Entry 5ZDZ (X-ray diffraction, 2.80 A resolution); this record covers chains N and G of the 6 polymer chains in the assembly.

Chain N:
Name: HMGB1 A-B box
Organism: Mus musculus
UniProtKB: P63158 (HMGB1_MOUSE); numbering as in UniProt (aligned over 1-163)
Chain sequence (163 residues; numbered 1 to 163; the number before each row is that of its first residue):
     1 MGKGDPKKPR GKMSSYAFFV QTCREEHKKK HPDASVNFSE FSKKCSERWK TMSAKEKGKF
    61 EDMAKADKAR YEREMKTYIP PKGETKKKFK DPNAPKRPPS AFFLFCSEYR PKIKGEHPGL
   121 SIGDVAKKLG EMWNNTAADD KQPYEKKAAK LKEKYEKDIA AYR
Disordered / not traced: 1-10, 51-53, 77-96, 117-121, 137-138, 158-163
UniProt features mapped onto this chain:
  - DNA-binding region: Pro-9 to Ile-79 (HMG box 1), Pro-95 to Arg-163 (HMG box 2)
  - region: Lys-3 to Ser-15 (LPS binding (delipidated)), His-27 to Lys-43 (NLS 1), Pro-80 to Lys-96 (LPS binding (Lipid A)), Phe-89 to Glu-108 (Cytokine-stimulating activity)
  - motif: His-27 to Lys-43 (Nuclear localization signal (NLS) 1)
  - binding site (heparin): Met-1 to Arg-10
  - site (Cleavage): Arg-10, Gly-11, Asp-67, Lys-68
  - modified residue: Lys-3 (N6-acetyllysine), Lys-7 (N6-acetyllysine), Lys-8 (N6-acetyllysine), Lys-12 (N6-acetyllysine), Cys-23 (Cysteine sulfonic acid (-SO3H)), Lys-28 (N6-acetyllysine), Lys-29 (N6-acetyllysine), Lys-30 (N6-acetyllysine), Ser-35 (Phosphoserine), Lys-43 (N6-acetyllysine), Cys-45 (Cysteine sulfonic acid (-SO3H)), Lys-90 (N6-acetyllysine), Ser-100 (Phosphoserine), Cys-106 (Cysteine sulfonic acid (-SO3H)), Lys-127 (N6-acetyllysine), Lys-128 (N6-acetyllysine), Lys-141 (N6-acetyllysine)
  - cross-link (Isoglutamyl lysine isopeptide (Lys-Gln)): Lys-28 (interchain with Q-?), Lys-43 (interchain with Q-?), Lys-44 (interchain with Q-?), Lys-68 (interchain with Q-?)

Chain G:
Molecule: 54-nt DNA strand
Sequence (54 nucleotides; numbered 3 to 56; the number before each row is that of its first residue):
     3 GGTTTTTGTC TGGCTTCACA CTTGATTTGC ATCACTGTGT AAGACAGGCC AGAT
Ion coordination: Ca2+: DT42 (shared with 3 residues of chain C)

How chain N and chain G interact:
Pairs across the interface - 13 pairs, chain N then chain G:
  Lys-12(N) with DT11(G), sugar contact
  Met-13(N) with DC12(G), sugar contact
  Gln-21(N) with DT13(G), hydrogen bond to the phosphate
  Lys-28(N) with DT13(G), phosphate contact; DG14(G), salt bridge to the phosphate
  Phe-38(N) with DT13(G), base contact
  Phe-102(N) with DT25(G), sugar contact
  Ile-122(N) with DA22(G), base contact
  Gly-123(N) with DC23(G), sugar contact
  Ala-126(N) with DC23(G), base contact; DT24(G), sugar contact
  Lys-127(N) with DC23(G), phosphate contact; DT24(G), sugar contact
Also at the interface, not in a pair above, chain N (16 interface residues in all): Gly-11, Ala-17, Val-20, Phe-103, Gly-130, Tyr-155
Also at the interface, not in a pair above, chain G (9 interface residues in all): DT29

Overview:
The interface between chain N and chain G involves 16 residues on one side and 9 on the other, with 1 hydrogen
bond and 1 salt bridge. Polar pairs include Gln-21(N)/DT13(G) and Lys-28(N)/DG14(G).
Chain N is HMGB1 A-B box (Mus musculus) and chain G is a 54-nt DNA strand; the structure, Hairpin Forming
Complex, RAG1/2-Nicked 12RSS/23RSS complex in Ca2+, was determined by X-ray diffraction (same publication as
5ZE0, 5ZE1, 5ZE2, 6CG0, 6CIJ, 6CIK, 6CIL and 6CIM).
